PDB entry 1Z7N | X-ray diffraction, 3.25 A resolution | chains A and E of the 8 polymer chains in the assembly

== Chain A ==
Molecule: ATP phosphoribosyltransferase regulatory subunit
Organism: Lactococcus lactis
UniProt: Q02147 (HISZ_LACLA); residue numbers follow UniProt; this construct covers 1-328
Chain sequence (344 residues; numbered -15 to 328; the number before each row is that of its first residue; numbers below 1 keep their minus sign (Met-15 is residue -15)):
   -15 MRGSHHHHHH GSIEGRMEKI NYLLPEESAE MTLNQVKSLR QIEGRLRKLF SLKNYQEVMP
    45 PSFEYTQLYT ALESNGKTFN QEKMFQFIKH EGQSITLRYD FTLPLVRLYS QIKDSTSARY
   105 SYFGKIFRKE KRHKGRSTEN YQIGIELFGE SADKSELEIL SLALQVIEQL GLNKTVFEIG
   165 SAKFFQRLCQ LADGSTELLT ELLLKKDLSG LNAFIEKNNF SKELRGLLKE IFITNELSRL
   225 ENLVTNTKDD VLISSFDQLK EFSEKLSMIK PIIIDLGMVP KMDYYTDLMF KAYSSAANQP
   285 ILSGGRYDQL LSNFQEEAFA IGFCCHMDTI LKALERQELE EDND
Unresolved in the structure: -15 to 5, 118-122, 324-328
Differences from the reference sequence: cloning artifact (-15 to -12, -5 to 0); expression tag (-11 to -6)

== Chain E ==
Molecule: ATP phosphoribosyltransferase
Organism: Lactococcus lactis
Notes: EC 2.4.2.17
UniProt: Q02129 (HIS1_LACLA); residues 1-208 here = UniProt positions 1-208
Chain sequence (208 residues; numbered 1 to 208; the number before each row is that of its first residue):
     1 MIKIAITKGR IQKQVTKLLE NADYDVEPIL NLGRELQIKT KDDLQIIFGK PNDVITFLEH
    61 GIVDIGFVGK DTLDENDFDD YYELLYLKIG QCIFALASYP DFSNKNFQRH KRIASKYPRV
   121 TKKYFAQKQE DIEIIKLEGS VELGPVVGLA DAIVDIVETG NTLSANGLEV IEKISDISTR
   181 MIVNKSSFKF KKDKIIEMVE RLEDAQTN
Unresolved in the structure: 31, 205-208
Residues lining bound ligands: 1-O-pyrophosphono-5-O-phosphono-ribose (PRP; 1-O-pyrophosphono-5-O-phosphono-alpha-D-ribofuranose): Gly139, Ser140, Glu142, Asp155, Ile156, Val157, Glu158, Thr159, Gly160, Asn161, Thr162

== Chain A / chain E interface ==
Residue-residue contacts - 24 pairs, chain A then chain E:
  Arg116(A) with Asp77(E), salt bridge
  Val160(A) with Phe190(E), hydrophobic
  Glu162(A) with Lys189(E), salt bridge
  Leu188(A) with Tyr82(E)
  Lys189(A) with Asp79(E), salt bridge; Tyr81(E); Tyr82(E); Glu83(E), hydrogen bond (backbone-backbone)
  Lys190(A) with Tyr82(E); Glu83(E); Leu84(E); Phe188(E)
  Asp191(A) with Glu83(E)
  Leu192(A) with Glu83(E); Leu84(E)
  Ser193(A) with Leu84(E); Tyr86(E)
  Ile217(A) with Ile196(E), hydrophobic
  Asn219(A) with Lys192(E), hydrogen bond
  Asp259(A) with Lys189(E), salt bridge
  Ser278(A) with Phe190(E)
  Ser279(A) with Ser186(E); Phe190(E)
  Ala281(A) with Ser186(E)
Interface residues without a listed pair, chain A (21 interface residues in all): Lys158, Asn196, Phe216, Thr218, Tyr277, Asn282
Interface residues without a listed pair, chain E (17 interface residues in all): Leu85, Lys185, Val199, Glu203

== In short ==
21 residues of chain A face 17 of chain E across their interface; the contacts include 2 hydrogen bonds and 4
salt bridges. Among the polar pairs are Arg116(A)-Asp77(E), Glu162(A)-Lys189(E) and Lys189(A)-Asp79(E). Bound
to chain E: 1-O-pyrophosphono-5-O-phosphono-ribose.
Here chain A is ATP phosphoribosyltransferase regulatory subunit and chain E is ATP phosphoribosyltransferase,
both from Lactococcus lactis. Entry 1Z7N (ATP Phosphoribosyl transferase (HisZG ATP-PRTase) from Lactococcus
lactis with bound PRPP substrate) was determined by X-ray diffraction (same publication as 1Z7M).
